Entry 4QSK (X-ray diffraction, 2.70 A resolution); this record covers chains A and B.

[Chain A (and B)]
Protein: Pyruvate carboxylase
Source organism: Listeria monocytogenes
Notes: EC 6.4.1.1; chain B of this document is another copy of the same molecule, construct and numbering; everything in this record applies to it too
Reference sequence: W6G6F5 (W6G6F5_LISMN); numbering as in UniProt (aligned over 1-1146)
Amino-acid sequence (1147 residues; row label = number of the first residue in the row; numbering starts at 0):
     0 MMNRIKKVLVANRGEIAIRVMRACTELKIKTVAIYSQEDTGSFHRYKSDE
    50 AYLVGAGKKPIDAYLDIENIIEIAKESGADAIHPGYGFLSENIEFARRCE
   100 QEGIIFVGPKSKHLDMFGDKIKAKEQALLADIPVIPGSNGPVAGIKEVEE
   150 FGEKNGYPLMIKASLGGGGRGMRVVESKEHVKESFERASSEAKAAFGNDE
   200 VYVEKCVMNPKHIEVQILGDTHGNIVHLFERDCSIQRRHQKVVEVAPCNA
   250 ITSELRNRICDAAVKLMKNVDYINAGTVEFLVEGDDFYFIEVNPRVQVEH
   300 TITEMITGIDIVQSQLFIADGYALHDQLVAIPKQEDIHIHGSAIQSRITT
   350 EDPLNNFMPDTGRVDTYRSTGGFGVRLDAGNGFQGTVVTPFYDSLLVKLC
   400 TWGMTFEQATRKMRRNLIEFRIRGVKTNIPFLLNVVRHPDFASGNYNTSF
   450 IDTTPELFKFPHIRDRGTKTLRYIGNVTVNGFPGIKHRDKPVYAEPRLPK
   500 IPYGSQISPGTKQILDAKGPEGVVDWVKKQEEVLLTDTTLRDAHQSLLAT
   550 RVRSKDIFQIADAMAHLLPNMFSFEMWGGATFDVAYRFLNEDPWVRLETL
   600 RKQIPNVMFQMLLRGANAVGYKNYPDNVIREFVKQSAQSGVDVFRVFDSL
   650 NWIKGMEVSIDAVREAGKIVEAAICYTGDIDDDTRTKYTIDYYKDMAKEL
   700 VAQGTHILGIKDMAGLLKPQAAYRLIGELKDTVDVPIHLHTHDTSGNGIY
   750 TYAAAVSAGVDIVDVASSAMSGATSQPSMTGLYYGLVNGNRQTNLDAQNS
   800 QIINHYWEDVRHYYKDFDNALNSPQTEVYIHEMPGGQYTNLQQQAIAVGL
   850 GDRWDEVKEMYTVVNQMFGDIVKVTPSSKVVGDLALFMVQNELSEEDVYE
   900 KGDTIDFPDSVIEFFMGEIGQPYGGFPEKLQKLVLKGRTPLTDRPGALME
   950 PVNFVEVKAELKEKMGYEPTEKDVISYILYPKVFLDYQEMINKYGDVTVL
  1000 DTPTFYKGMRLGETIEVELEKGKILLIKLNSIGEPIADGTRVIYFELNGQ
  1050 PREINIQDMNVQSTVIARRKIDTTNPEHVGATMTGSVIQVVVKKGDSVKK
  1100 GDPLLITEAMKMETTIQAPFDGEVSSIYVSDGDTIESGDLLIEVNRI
Disordered / not traced: 136-204, 1062-1065, 1146
Construct notes: expression tag (0)
Ion coordination: Mn2+: Asp541, His739, His741
Residues lining bound ligands:
  - 2BA ((2R,3R,3aS,5R,7aR,9R,10R,10aS,12R,14aR)-2,9-bis(6-amino-9H-purin-9-yl)octahydro-2H,7H-difuro[3,2-d:3',2'-j][1,3,7,9,2,8 ]tetraoxadiphosphacyclododecine-3,5,10,12-tetrol 5,12-dioxide): Pro718, Gln719, Tyr722, Tyr749, Ala752, Ala753, Ser756
  - citrate anion (FLC): Arg420, Arg422, Arg463, Asp464, Arg465, Gly466, Thr467, Leu1024, Leu1046, Asn1047, Gln1049, Arg1051
From the paper describing this entry:
  - mutagenesis - Y722T, A752K, A753Q: abolished catalytic activity on 2BA
  - mutagenesis - Y749L: abolished catalytic activity
  - mutagenesis - Y722F: unchanged catalytic activity on 2BA
  - mutagenesis - Y722F: unchanged binding to 2BA
  - mutagenesis - Y722T, A752K, A753Q: abolished binding to 2BA

[Chain A / chain B interface]
Pairs across the interface (113; chain A residue first):
  Met0(A) with Arg410(B)
  Arg21(A) with Thr369(B); Gly370(B); Gly371(B); Arg414(B); Glu418(B), salt bridge
  Thr24(A) with Arg413(B), hydrogen bond (backbone-side chain)
  Glu25(A) with Arg410(B); Lys411(B), salt bridge; Arg413(B); Arg414(B), salt bridge
  Leu26(A) with Arg410(B)
  Tyr34(A) with Glu1015(B), hydrogen bond
  Thr39(A) with Leu1025(B)
  Phe42(A) with Arg367(B)
  Arg44(A) with Glu1015(B), salt bridge; Ile1023(B); Leu1025(B)
  Tyr45(A) with Leu1025(B); Asn1047(B); Gly1048(B)
  Lys46(A) with Glu418(B), salt bridge
  Asp48(A) with Lys1022(B)
  Glu49(A) with Gly1021(B)
  Ala50(A) with Gly1021(B), hydrogen bond (backbone-backbone)
  Tyr51(A) with Lys1020(B); Gly1021(B)
  Glu71(A) with Tyr502(B)
  Lys74(A) with Tyr502(B)
  Glu75(A) with Tyr502(B); Lys1020(B), salt bridge
  Glu303(A) with Phe372(B)
  Met304(A) with Phe372(B)
  Thr306(A) with Met403(B)
  Gly307(A) with Phe372(B); Trp401(B); Met403(B)
  Asp309(A) with Phe372(B); Lys411(B), salt bridge
  Gln312(A) with Arg410(B); Lys411(B)
  Ala329(A) with Gln407(B)
  His339(A) with His339(B), hydrogen bond
  Arg362(A) with Glu1045(B), salt bridge
  Arg367(A) with Phe42(B)
  Thr369(A) with Arg21(B)
  Gly370(A) with Arg21(B); Leu376(B)
  Gly371(A) with Arg21(B); Arg375(B); Leu376(B), hydrogen bond (backbone-backbone); Asp377(B)
  Phe372(A) with Glu303(B); Met304(B); Gly307(B); Asp309(B); Arg375(B)
  Val374(A) with Val374(B)
  Arg375(A) with Gly371(B); Phe372(B)
  Leu376(A) with Gly370(B); Gly371(B), hydrogen bond (backbone-backbone)
  Asp377(A) with Gly371(B)
  Phe382(A) with Gly1048(B)
  Gln383(A) with Gln383(B)
  Trp401(A) with Gly307(B)
  Met403(A) with Thr306(B); Gly307(B)
  Gln407(A) with Ala329(B)
  Arg410(A) with Met0(B); Glu25(B); Leu26(B); Gln312(B)
  Lys411(A) with Glu25(B), salt bridge; Asp309(B), salt bridge; Gln312(B)
  Arg413(A) with Thr24(B), hydrogen bond (side chain-backbone); Glu25(B)
  Arg414(A) with Arg21(B); Glu25(B), salt bridge
  Glu418(A) with Arg21(B), salt bridge; Lys46(B), salt bridge
  Val491(A) with Lys1069(B)
  Tyr502(A) with Glu71(B); Lys74(B); Glu75(B)
  Arg1009(A) with Lys1069(B); Ile1070(B)
  Gly1011(A) with Asp1071(B)
  Glu1012(A) with Asp1071(B)
  Thr1013(A) with Asp1071(B), hydrogen bond (backbone-side chain)
  Glu1015(A) with Tyr34(B), hydrogen bond; Arg44(B), salt bridge
  Lys1020(A) with Tyr51(B); Glu75(B), salt bridge
  Gly1021(A) with Glu49(B); Ala50(B), hydrogen bond (backbone-backbone); Tyr51(B)
  Lys1022(A) with Asp48(B)
  Ile1023(A) with Arg44(B)
  Leu1025(A) with Thr39(B); Arg44(B); Tyr45(B)
  Glu1045(A) with Arg362(B), salt bridge
  Asn1047(A) with Tyr45(B)
  Gly1048(A) with Tyr45(B); Phe382(B)
  Lys1069(A) with Val491(B); Arg1009(B)
  Ile1070(A) with Arg1009(B)
  Asp1071(A) with Gly1011(B); Glu1012(B); Thr1013(B), hydrogen bond (side chain-backbone)
Other interface residues (no listed pair), chain A (72 interface residues in all): Arg18, Lys27, Ile308, Phe316, Leu327, Leu1010, Arg1068, Gly1137
Other interface residues (no listed pair), chain B (72 interface residues in all): Arg18, Lys27, Ile308, Phe316, Leu327, Leu1010, Arg1068, Gly1137

[Overview]
The chain A/chain B interface involves 72 residues from each chain; the contacts include 11 hydrogen bonds and
16 salt bridges. Polar pairs include Arg21(A)-Glu418(B), Glu25(A)-Lys411(B) and Glu25(A)-Arg414(B). From the
paper: Y722T, A752K and A753Q of chain A abolish catalytic activity on 2BA; Y722T, A752K and A753Q of chain A
abolish binding to 2BA.
Both chains are Pyruvate carboxylase (Listeria monocytogenes). Entry 4QSK (Crystal Structure of L.
monocytogenes Pyruvate Carboxylase in complex with Cyclic-di-AMP) was determined by X-ray diffraction (same
publication as 4QSH and 4QSL).
